7NFB - chains A and B of the 4 polymer chains in the assembly; structure by X-ray diffraction, 1.33 A resolution.

Chain A (and B):
Protein: Estrogen receptor
From: Homo sapiens
Notes: chain B of this document is another copy of the same molecule, construct and numbering; everything in this record applies to it too
Reference sequence: P03372 (ESR1_HUMAN); residue numbers follow UniProt; this construct covers 304-548
Sequence (247 residues; each row starts with the number of its first residue):
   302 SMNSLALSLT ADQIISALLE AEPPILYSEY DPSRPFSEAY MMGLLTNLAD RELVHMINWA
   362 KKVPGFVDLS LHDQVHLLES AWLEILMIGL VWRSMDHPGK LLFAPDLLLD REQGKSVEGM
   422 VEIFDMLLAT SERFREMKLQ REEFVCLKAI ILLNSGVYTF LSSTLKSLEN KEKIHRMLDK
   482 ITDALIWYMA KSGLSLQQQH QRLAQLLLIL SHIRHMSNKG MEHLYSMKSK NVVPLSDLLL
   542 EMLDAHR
Not modelled in the structure: 302-305, 462-463 (chain B: 302-304)
Sequence notes: expression tag (302-303); engineered mutation I315 (Met in P03372), I316 (Val in P03372), E321 (Asp in P03372), S334 (Thr in P03372), Y341 (Ser in P03372), K363 (Arg in P03372), S371 (Thr in P03372), S381 (Cys in P03372), D397 (Glu in P03372), D407 (Asn in P03372), E413 (Asn in P03372), S417 (Cys in P03372), E433 (Ser in P03372), E437 (Met in P03372), K439 (Asn in P03372), R442 (Gly in P03372), A450 (Ser in P03372), N471 (Glu in P03372), E473 (Asp in P03372), K474 (His in P03372), M478 (Val in P03372), A485 (Thr in P03372), W488 (His in P03372), Y489 (Leu in P03372), S493 (Ala in P03372), S496 (Thr in P03372), S530 (Cys in P03372), S537 (Tyr in P03372)
Bound ions: Na+ site 1 near G400 (its only coordinating residue here); Na+ site 2 near L497 (its only coordinating residue here)
Ligand contacts: genistein (GEN): M343, L346, T347, L349, A350, E353, L384, L387, M388, L391, R394, F404, M421, I424, G521, H524, L525, M528
Reported in the primary citation:
  - binding site for genistein: E353, R394, F404, H524
  - contacts within the chain: R335-Y341 (cation-pi contact), D332-Y341 (hydrogen bond), L320-R442 (hydrophobic contact), W393-R442 (hydrophobic contact), R442-F445 (hydrophobic contact), R442-V446 (hydrophobic contact)
  - self-association interface (contacts with another copy of this molecule); pairs are residue here / residue on that copy: E437-K472

How chain A and chain B interact:
Residue-residue contacts (58):
  E423(A) with R548(B)
  A430(A) with Y459(B)
  T431(A) with Y459(B)
  R434(A) with Y459(B); H476(B)
  I451(A) with L509(B), hydrophobic
  N455(A) with L509(B); S512(B); H513(B), hydrogen bond
  S456(A) with H513(B)
  Y459(A) with A430(B); T431(B); R434(B), hydrogen bond; I510(B); H513(B)
  T460(A) with M427(B)
  H476(A) with R434(B), hydrogen bond
  D480(A) with Q502(B); Q506(B), hydrogen bond
  T483(A) with H501(B); Q502(B); A505(B)
  D484(A) with Q498(B), hydrogen bond; Q502(B), hydrogen bond
  I487(A) with H501(B)
  L497(A) with L497(B), hydrophobic; H501(B)
  H501(A) with T483(B); D484(B), salt bridge; I487(B); L504(B)
  Q502(A) with D484(B), hydrogen bond
  L504(A) with H501(B)
  A505(A) with T483(B); L508(B), hydrophobic
  Q506(A) with D480(B), hydrogen bond
  L508(A) with A505(B), hydrophobic
  L509(A) with I451(B), hydrophobic; N455(B); L511(B), hydrophobic
  I510(A) with Y459(B)
  L511(A) with L509(B), hydrophobic
  S512(A) with N455(B); R515(B), hydrogen bond
  H513(A) with N455(B), hydrogen bond; S456(B); Y459(B); R515(B), hydrogen bond
  R515(A) with S512(B), hydrogen bond; H513(B), hydrogen bond; H516(B)
  H516(A) with R515(B); N519(B), hydrogen bond
  N519(A) with H516(B), hydrogen bond; N519(B), hydrogen bond
  E523(A) with E523(B)
  H547(A) with K520(B)
  R548(A) with E523(B), salt bridge
Other interface residues (no listed pair), chain A (39 interface residues in all): M427, E437, V458, K472, L479, Q500, K520
Other interface residues (no listed pair), chain B (37 interface residues in all): E437, V458, K472, L479, H547

Summary:
Chain A and chain B form an interface of 39 and 37 residues respectively, with 16 hydrogen bonds and 2 salt
bridges. Polar pairs include H501(A)-D484(B), R548(A)-E523(B) and N455(A)-H513(B). Ligands of chain A:
genistein. From the paper: a binding site for genistein at E353(A), R394(A) and F404(A) among others; a
self-association interface involving E437(A).
Chain A and chain B are both Estrogen receptor (Homo sapiens); the structure, ER-PRS*(+) (Y537S) in complex
with genistein and SRC-2 coactivator peptide, was determined by X-ray diffraction together with 7NDO and 7NEL
from the same study.
